Entry 8C0V (electron microscopy, 4.10 A resolution (low resolution: residue-level contacts below are approximate; hydrogen-bond / salt-bridge calls are withheld)); this record covers chains A and F of the 7 polymer chains in the assembly.

[Chain A]
Molecule: Peroxisomal ATPase PEX1
Organism: Saccharomyces cerevisiae
Notes: EC 3.6.4.-
UniProt: P24004 (PEX1_YEAST); residues 201-1023 here = UniProt positions 201-1023
Chain sequence (823 residues; row label = number of the first residue in the row):
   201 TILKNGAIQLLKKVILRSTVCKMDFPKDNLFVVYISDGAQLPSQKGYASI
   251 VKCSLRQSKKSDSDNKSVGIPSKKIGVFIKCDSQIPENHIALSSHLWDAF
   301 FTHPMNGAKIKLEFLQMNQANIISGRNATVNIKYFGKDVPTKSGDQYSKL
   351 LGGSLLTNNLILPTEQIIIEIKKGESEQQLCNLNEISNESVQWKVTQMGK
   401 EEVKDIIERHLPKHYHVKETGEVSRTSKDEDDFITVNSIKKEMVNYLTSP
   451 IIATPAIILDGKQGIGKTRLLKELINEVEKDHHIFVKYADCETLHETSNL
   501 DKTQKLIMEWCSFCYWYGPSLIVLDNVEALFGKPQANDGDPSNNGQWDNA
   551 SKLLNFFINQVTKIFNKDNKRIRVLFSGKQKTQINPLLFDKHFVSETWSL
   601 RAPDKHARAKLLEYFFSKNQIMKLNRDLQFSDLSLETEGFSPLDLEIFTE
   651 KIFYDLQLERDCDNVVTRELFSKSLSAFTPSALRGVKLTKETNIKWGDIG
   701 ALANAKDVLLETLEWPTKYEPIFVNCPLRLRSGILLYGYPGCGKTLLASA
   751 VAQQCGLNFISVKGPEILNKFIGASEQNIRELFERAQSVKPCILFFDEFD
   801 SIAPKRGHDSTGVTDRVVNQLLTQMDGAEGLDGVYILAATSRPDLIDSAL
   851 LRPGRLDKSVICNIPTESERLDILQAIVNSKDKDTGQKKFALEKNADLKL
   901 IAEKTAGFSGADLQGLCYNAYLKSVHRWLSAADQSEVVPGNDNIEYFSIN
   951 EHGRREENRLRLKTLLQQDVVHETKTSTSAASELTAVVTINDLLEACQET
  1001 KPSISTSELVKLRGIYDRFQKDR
Ion coordination: Mg2+ site 1: Thr468 (together with ATP); Mg2+ site 2: Thr745 (together with ATP)
Residues lining bound ligands:
  - ATP (adenosine-5'-triphosphate), molecule 1: Asp431, Phe433, Ile434, Gln463, Gly464, Gly466, Lys467, Thr468, Arg469, Asp525, Leu611, Phe615, Pro642, Leu643
  - ATP, molecule 2: Asp698, Ile699, Pro740, Gly741, Cys742, Gly743, Lys744, Thr745, Leu746, Glu798, Thr840, Ile873, Gly910, Ala911, Gln914
Swiss-Prot annotation at these positions:
  - binding site (ATP): Gly461 to Thr468, Gly738 to Thr745
  - mutagenesis: Lys467 (K467E: In PEX1pA1; no effect), Tyr488 (Y488A: Cells are able to grow on a medium with oleate as a sole carbon source), His495 (H495A: Cells are able to grow on a medium with oleate as a sole carbon source), Asp525 (D525Q: In PEX1pB1; no effect), Lys744 (K744A: In Amut mutant; abolished ATPase activity of the PEX1-PEX6 AAA ATPase complex; K744E: In PEX1pA2; decreased binding to PEX6. Results in accumulation of PEX5 on peroxisomal membranes), Phe771 (F771A: Cells are unable to grow on a medium with oleate as a sole carbon source), Asp797 (D797Q: In PEX1pB2; results in accumulation of PEX5 on peroxisomal membranes), Glu798 (E798A: In Bmut mutant; decreased ATPase activity of the PEX1-PEX6 AAA ATPase complex; E798Q: Abolished ATPase activity of the PEX1-PEX6 AAA ATPase complex)
What the authors report for this chain:
  - binding site for ATP: Lys467, Thr468, Asn526, Lys591, Arg852, Arg855
  - mutagenesis - R852K: abolished catalytic activity (citing earlier work)
  - binding site for unknown peptide: Phe771

[Chain F]
Molecule: Peroxisomal ATPase PEX6
Organism: Saccharomyces cerevisiae
Notes: EC 3.6.4.-
UniProt: P33760 (PEX6_YEAST); residues 1-1030 here = UniProt positions 1-1030
Chain sequence (1030 residues; each row starts with the number of its first residue):
     1 MKASLTFSLSGIYAPCSISRDIYLEYGDKKAECLYGTIRLPQYGPGCTPG
    51 KIVHCVLDDSLPFCSIVVPSKLFGFMPTQPTMDFCYFEPILDNVVPVLDS
   101 VTFLINEQLYSKLMDLPQEMQQIQFLHYKYNINSMETVVHSRDILTSGLC
   151 QILNCSPFPQGLVDFTETQLILVNDTEQKLSALKYANEDEEYALPKIGTN
   201 SALSIDLESLPCTISRDLLRPAPHINDDNSIYAFTDAETLLRLDVTSGSF
   251 ITVSNMGCVRLVKLFVLLLPNGFKKRTIYAPPKIIASFPDCSVVTISKSN
   301 IGHTDIPIANQVFISRVGGWLQSQKCFQNIILTTLKKFFSESKRILCQND
   351 LIPIAFDSSMADLNIAEENDESDDEDELGQYYKNDSLVWFFVTSAELDCF
   401 SKDNSHFIIDPNRTKLITTNITNRRPLPLSRSNLQRYYGFAETFYYDLHI
   451 FPYVRQLVNILETSFNCSQRGITLNASVLLHSTTNNVGKATMVRFASKYL
   501 GIHLLEIDCLSLTSNSRQLDSTSKIIGYIRAKCENVLPYASPAVIFLAHL
   551 DSILLDVNANQDPEAIKLQKSINFEMSKLLDDFTFKFPGTTFVGSVNNID
   601 NVPSSFRSHMRFEILVPVPSEAQRLRIFQWYLSSHELNRDVQQKVPVSYM
   651 DNISFSSLSSYSAGLTPLDIKSIVETARMTATARFYQESKKCGWLPQSIL
   701 ITQEDLSKATSKARNEFSVSIGAPQIPNVTWDDIGGIDFVKGEILDTIDM
   751 PLKHPELFTSGMKKRSGILFYGPPGTGKTLMAKAIATNFSLNFFSVKGPE
   801 LLNMYIGESEANVRRVFQKAREAKPCVIFFDQIDSVAPKRGNQGDSGGVM
   851 DRIVSQLLAELDGMSTDADGVFVIGATNRPDLLDEALLRPGRFDKLLYLG
   901 IPDTDTKQLNILEALTRKFVLDNDVKLIELAKLCPFNYTGADFYALCSDA
   951 MLNAMSRIARMVEKKVSQHNELTGENISTRRWFDKIATKEDTKVVVKMED
  1001 FLKAQEQLTPSVSRAELNHYEAVRANFEGA
Construct notes: engineered mutation Gln832 (Glu in P33760)
Residues lining bound ligands:
  - ADP (adenosine-5'-diphosphate): Trp731, Ile737, Pro774, Gly775, Thr776, Gly777, Lys778, Thr779, Leu780, Tyr944
  - ATP (adenosine-5'-triphosphate): Phe444, Tyr446, Asn485, Asn486, Val487, Gly488, Lys489, Ala490, Thr491, His549, Trp630, Tyr631, Leu668, Lys671
Swiss-Prot annotation at these positions:
  - binding site (ATP): Gly772 to Thr779
  - mutagenesis: Lys489 (K489A: In PEX6pA1; decreased binding to PEX15), Tyr528 (Y528A: Cells are able to grow on a medium with oleate as a sole carbon source), Lys778 (K778A: In PEX6pA2; increased amount of peroxisome-bound PEX6. Results in accumulation of PEX5 on peroxisomal membranes. In Amut mutant; abolished ATPase activity of the PEX1-PEX6 AAA ATPase complex), Tyr805 (Y805A: Cells are unable to grow on a medium with oleate as a sole carbon source), Asp831 (D831Q: In PEX6pB2; increased amount of peroxisome-bound PEX6. Results in accumulation of PEX5 on peroxisomal membranes)
What the authors report for this chain:
  - mutagenesis - E832Q: decreased catalytic activity
  - binding site for ATP: Lys489, Thr491, His549, Lys671, Arg889, Arg892
  - mutagenesis - R889K: decreased catalytic activity (citing earlier work)
  - binding site for unknown peptide: Tyr805

[How chain A and chain F interact]
Residue-residue contacts (86; chain A residue first):
  Lys213(A) with Asp373(F); Asp374(F)
  Ile215(A) with Glu377(F); Tyr381(F)
  Lys252(A) with Asn364(F); Glu367(F)
  Ser254(A) with Asp362(F); Leu363(F); Asn364(F)
  Leu255(A) with Asp362(F)
  Lys273(A) with Glu367(F); Glu368(F)
  Lys274(A) with Glu371(F)
  Lys309(A) with Tyr381(F)
  Lys311(A) with Ser372(F); Asp374(F)
  Pro450(A) with Gln643(F); Tyr686(F)
  Ile451(A) with Glu675(F); Met679(F); Thr682(F)
  Ile452(A) with Met679(F)
  Ala453(A) with Glu675(F); Met679(F)
  Gln504(A) with Ser511(F)
  Ser512(A) with Leu363(F)
  Tyr515(A) with Ser358(F)
  Trp516(A) with Tyr382(F)
  Asn543(A) with Asp551(F); Asn601(F)
  Asn544(A) with Asn515(F); Ser516(F); Gln518(F); Ser552(F)
  Trp547(A) with Leu510(F); Asn597(F)
  Lys552(A) with Ser516(F)
  Asn555(A) with Leu510(F)
  Phe556(A) with Ser511(F)
  Lys563(A) with Asp385(F)
  Phe565(A) with Asp640(F)
  Asn566(A) with Arg639(F); Lys671(F)
  Lys567(A) with Ser358(F); Lys383(F)
  Asp568(A) with Asp640(F)
  Asn569(A) with Asp640(F); Glu675(F)
  Arg571(A) with Tyr381(F)
  Asp590(A) with Asn485(F); Asn486(F)
  Lys591(A) with Asn486(F)
  Ser595(A) with Glu716(F)
  Glu596(A) with Lys712(F)
  Asp632(A) with Arg981(F)
  Leu635(A) with Arg980(F); Asp984(F)
  Glu638(A) with Arg980(F)
  Glu711(A) with Leu952(F)
  Trp715(A) with Ser956(F)
  Lys718(A) with Thr979(F)
  Tyr719(A) with Val962(F); Glu963(F)
  Pro721(A) with Phe983(F)
  Ile722(A) with Met955(F); Val962(F); Phe983(F)
  Phe723(A) with Met955(F)
  Asn725(A) with Thr992(F)
  Cys726(A) with Phe919(F); Met951(F)
  Leu728(A) with Lys918(F)
  Arg729(A) with Tyr944(F); Ser948(F); Met951(F)
  Arg731(A) with Asp949(F); Leu952(F)
  Ile772(A) with Tyr805(F)
  Arg806(A) with Asp834(F)
  His808(A) with Asp845(F)
  Asp809(A) with Asp845(F)
  Arg816(A) with Asn803(F)
  Asn819(A) with Glu800(F)
  Ser859(A) with Leu1008(F)
  Asp1022(A) with Leu1017(F)
  Arg1023(A) with Val1012(F)
Also at the interface, not in a pair above, chain A (73 interface residues in all): Leu216, Val251, Arg256, Leu500, Met508, Gly539, Asp540, Phe589, His592, Lys605, Ser631, Glu720, Gly807, Thr823, Pro853
Also at the interface, not in a pair above, chain F (78 interface residues in all): Cys326, Ser359, Met360, Ile365, Asn384, Leu555, Val641, Asp669, Ser720, Leu801, Met804, Ser846, Cys947, Ile958, Ala959, Arg960, Lys985
The authors on this interface:
  - interface residues, chain F: Arg980(F), Arg981(F), Lys985(F)

[In short]
73 residues of chain A and 78 residues of chain F are in contact. Chain A binds ATP. Chain F binds ATP and
ADP. From the paper: a binding site for ATP at Lys467(A), Thr468(A) and Lys489(F) among others; E832Q and
R889K of chain F reduce catalytic activity.
Chain A is Peroxisomal ATPase PEX1 and chain F is Peroxisomal ATPase PEX6, both from Saccharomyces cerevisiae;
the structure, Structure of the peroxisomal Pex1/Pex6 ATPase complex bound to a substrate in single seam
state, was determined by electron microscopy, deposited together with 8C0W.
